PDB entry 8V5Y | X-ray diffraction, 2.06 A resolution | chains B and A of the 3 polymer chains in the assembly

Chain B (and A):
Molecule: Profilin
Organism: Tyrophagus putrescentiae
Notes: chain A of this document is another copy of the same molecule, construct and numbering; everything in this record applies to it too
Reference sequence: A0A1B2YLJ4 (A0A1B2YLJ4_TYRPU); residues 2-131 here = UniProt positions 2-131
Sequence (155 residues; row label = number of the first residue in the row; numbers below 1 keep their minus sign (Met-23 is residue -23)):
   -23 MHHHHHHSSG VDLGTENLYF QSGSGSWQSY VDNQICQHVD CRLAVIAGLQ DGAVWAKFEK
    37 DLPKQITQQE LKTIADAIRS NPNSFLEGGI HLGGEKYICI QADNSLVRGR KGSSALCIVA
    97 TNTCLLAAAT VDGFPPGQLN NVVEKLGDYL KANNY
Unresolved in the structure: -23 to 0 (chain A: -23 to -2)
Differences from the reference sequence: initiating methionine (-23); expression tag (-22 to 1)

Interface between chain B and chain A:
Residue-residue contacts (14; chain B residue first):
  Gly1(B) - Asn130(A)  hydrogen bond (backbone-side chain)
  Ser2(B) - Asn130(A)
  Ser2(B) - Tyr131(A)
  Ser5(B) - Asn129(A)
  Ser5(B) - Asn130(A)  hydrogen bond
  Tyr6(B) - Gly-1(A)
  Tyr6(B) - Ser0(A)  hydrogen bond (side chain-backbone)
  Tyr6(B) - Tyr131(A)
  Gln10(B) - Gly-1(A)
  Lys121(B) - Ser0(A)  hydrogen bond (backbone-side chain)
  Leu122(B) - Ser0(A)  hydrogen bond (backbone-side chain)
  Tyr125(B) - Ser0(A)
  Tyr125(B) - Gly1(A)
  Tyr125(B) - Trp3(A)  hydrogen bond
Also at the interface, not in a pair above, chain B (9 interface residues in all): Asn9
Also at the interface, not in a pair above, chain A (8 interface residues in all): Thr99

In short:
Chain B and chain A form an interface of 9 and 8 residues respectively; the contacts include 6 hydrogen bonds.
Polar pairs include Gly1(B)-Asn130(A), Ser5(B)-Asn130(A) and Tyr6(B)-Ser0(A).
Chain B and chain A are both Profilin (Tyrophagus putrescentiae); the structure, Crystal structure of Tyr p
36.0101 in complex with a poly(L-proline) peptide, was determined by X-ray diffraction (same publication as
8TI5 and 8TI7).
